Entry 7KDY (X-ray diffraction, 1.94 A resolution); this record covers chain A.

[Chain A]
Name: Methyltransferase TokK
Source organism: Streptomyces tokunonensis
UniProtKB: A0A6B9HEI0 (A0A6B9HEI0_9ACTN); residue numbers follow UniProt; this construct covers 1-681
Sequence (681 residues; each row starts with the number of its first residue):
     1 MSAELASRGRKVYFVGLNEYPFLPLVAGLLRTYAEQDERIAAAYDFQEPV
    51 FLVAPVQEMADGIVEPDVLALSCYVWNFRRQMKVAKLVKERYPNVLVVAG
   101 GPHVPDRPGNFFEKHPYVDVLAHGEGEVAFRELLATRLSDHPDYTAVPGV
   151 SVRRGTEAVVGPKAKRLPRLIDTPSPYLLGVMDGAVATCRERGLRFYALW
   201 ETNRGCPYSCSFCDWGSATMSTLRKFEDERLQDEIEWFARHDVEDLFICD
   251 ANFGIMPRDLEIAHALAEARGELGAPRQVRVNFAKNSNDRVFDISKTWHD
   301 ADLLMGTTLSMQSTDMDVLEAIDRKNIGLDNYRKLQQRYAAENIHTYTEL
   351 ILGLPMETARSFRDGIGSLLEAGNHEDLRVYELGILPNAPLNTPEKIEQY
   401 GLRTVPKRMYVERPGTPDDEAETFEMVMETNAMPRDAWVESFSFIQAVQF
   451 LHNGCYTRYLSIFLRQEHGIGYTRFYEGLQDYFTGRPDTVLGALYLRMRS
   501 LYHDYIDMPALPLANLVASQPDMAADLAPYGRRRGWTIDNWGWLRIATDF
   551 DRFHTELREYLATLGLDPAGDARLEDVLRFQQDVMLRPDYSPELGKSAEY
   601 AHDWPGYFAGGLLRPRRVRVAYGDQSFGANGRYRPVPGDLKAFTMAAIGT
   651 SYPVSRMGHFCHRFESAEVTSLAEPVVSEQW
Disordered / not traced: 1-7, 567-570, 673-681
Bound ions: 4Fe-4S cluster Fe: Cys-206, Cys-210, Cys-213 (together with methionine)
Residues lining bound ligands:
  - 5'-deoxyadenosine (5AD): Phe-212, Cys-213, Trp-215, Asn-282, Ser-310, Gln-312, Glu-349, Ile-351, Tyr-381, Glu-382, Leu-383, Gly-384, Leu-386
  - cobalamin (B12): Asn-18, Phe-22, Leu-25, Val-26, Leu-29, Leu-30, Ala-70, Leu-71, Ser-72, Tyr-74, Val-75, Trp-76, Val-98, Ala-99, Gly-100, Gly-101, Pro-102, His-103, Ala-122, Gly-124, Glu-125, Gly-126, Glu-127, Phe-130, Leu-199, Glu-201, Arg-204, Cys-213, Asp-214, Trp-215, Gly-216, Phe-247, Cys-249, Tyr-381, Leu-386, Pro-387, Met-409, Phe-424, Leu-513, Ala-514, Tyr-652
  - methionine (MET): Trp-215, Ala-251, Asn-252, Asn-282, Phe-283, Ala-284, Lys-285, Thr-308, Ser-310, Gln-312, Arg-324, Glu-349
  - 4Fe-4S cluster (SF4): Cys-206, Tyr-208, Ser-209, Cys-210, Phe-212, Cys-213, Trp-215, Thr-219, Ala-251, Asn-252, Lys-285, Gln-312, Arg-324
  - (2R)-pantetheinylated carbapenam (WCD; (2R,3R,5R)-3-{[2-({N-[(2R)-2,4-dihydroxy-3,3-dimethylbutanoyl]-beta-alanyl}amino)ethyl]sulfanyl}-7-oxo-1-azabicyclo[3.2.0]heptane-2-carboxylic acid): Glu-19, Tyr-20, Trp-215, Phe-247, Arg-280, Asn-282, Glu-349, Arg-379, Tyr-381, Tyr-410, Ala-514, Asn-515, Arg-534, Gly-535, Tyr-652, Val-654
UniProt features mapped onto this chain:
  - binding site (cob(II)alamin): Asn-18, Ser-72, Tyr-74, Val-75, His-103, Gly-126, Glu-127, Asp-214, Cys-249
  - binding site ([4Fe-4S] cluster): Cys-206, Cys-210, Cys-213
  - binding site (5'-deoxyadenosine): Phe-212, Gln-312, Glu-349, Gly-384
  - mutagenesis: Glu-19 to Tyr-20 (The rate constant for the first methylation is increased 1.4-fold, and the rate constants for the second and third methylations are decreased 1.4- and 3.4-fold, respectively), Trp-76 (W76A/F/H: Slight increase in methylation steps; W76K: 50-fold decrease for all three methylation steps), Trp-215 (W215F/A/Y: Markedly slows substrate methylation), Arg-280 (R280Q: Near complete loss of activity), Leu-383 (L383F: Reduces the rate constants for all three methyl transfers)
From the paper describing this entry:
  - binding site for (2R)-pantetheinylated carbapenam: Arg-280, Tyr-410, Asn-515, Tyr-652
  - conformationally variable residues (side-chain flip): Arg-280, Tyr-652
  - mutagenesis - R280Q: abolished catalytic activity
  - binding site for 5'-deoxyadenosine: Leu-383
  - binding site for cobalamin: Trp-76
  - mutagenesis - W76K, W215A, W215F, W215Y, L383F (4.5-fold): decreased catalytic activity
  - mutagenesis - E19A/Y20V (1.4-fold): increased catalytic activity on first methylation
  - mutagenesis - E19A/Y20V (3.4-fold): decreased catalytic activity on second and third methylations
  - mutagenesis - W76A, W76F, W76H: increased catalytic activity

[Summary]
Ligands of chain A: 4Fe-4S cluster, cobalamin, methionine, 5'-deoxyadenosine and (2R)-pantetheinylated
carbapenam. The paper reports a binding site for (2R)-pantetheinylated carbapenam at Arg-280, Tyr-410 and
Asn-515 among others; W76K, W215A and W215F, among others, reduce catalytic activity; 10 substitutions were
tested in all.
Chain A is Methyltransferase TokK (Streptomyces tokunonensis); the structure, Crystal structure of
Streptomyces tokunonesis TokK with hydroxycobalamin, 5'-deoxyadenosine, methionine, and (2R)-pantetheinylated
carbapenam, was determined by X-ray diffraction (same publication as 7KDX).
